PDB entry 3W98 | X-ray diffraction, 3.42 A resolution | chains D and J of the 10 polymer chains in the assembly

# Chain D
Protein: Histone H2B type 1-J
Source organism: Homo sapiens
UniProt: P06899 (H2B1J_HUMAN); residues 0-125 here correspond to UniProt positions 1-126 (UniProt number = residue number + 1)
Amino-acid sequence (129 residues; row label = number of the first residue in the row; numbers below 1 keep their minus sign (Gly-3 is residue -3)):
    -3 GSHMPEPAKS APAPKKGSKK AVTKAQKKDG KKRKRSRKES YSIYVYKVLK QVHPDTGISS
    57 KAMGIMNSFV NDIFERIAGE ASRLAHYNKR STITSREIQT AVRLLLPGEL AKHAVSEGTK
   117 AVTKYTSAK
Disordered / not traced: -3 to 29, 125
Sequence notes: expression tag (-3 to -1)
Swiss-Prot annotation at these positions:
  - modified residue: Pro1 (N-acetylproline), Glu2 (ADP-ribosyl glutamic acid), Lys5 (N6-(2-hydroxyisobutyryl)lysine), Ser6 (ADP-ribosylserine), Lys11 (N6-(beta-hydroxybutyryl)lysine), Lys12 (N6-(2-hydroxyisobutyryl)lysine), Ser14 (Phosphoserine), Lys15 (N6-acetyllysine), Lys16 (N6-(beta-hydroxybutyryl)lysine), Lys20 (N6-(2-hydroxyisobutyryl)lysine), Lys23 (N6-(2-hydroxyisobutyryl)lysine), Lys24 (N6-(2-hydroxyisobutyryl)lysine), Lys34 (N6-(2-hydroxyisobutyryl)lysine), Glu35 (PolyADP-ribosyl glutamic acid), Ser36 (Phosphoserine), Lys43 (N6-(2-hydroxyisobutyryl)lysine), Lys46 (N6-(2-hydroxyisobutyryl)lysine), Lys57 (N6,N6-dimethyllysine), Arg79 (Dimethylated arginine), Lys85 (N6,N6,N6-trimethyllysine) and 6 more in UniProt
  - glycosylation: Ser112 (O-linked (GlcNAc) serine)
  - cross-link (Glycyl lysine isopeptide (Lys-Gly)): Lys5 (interchain with G-Cter in SUMO2), Lys20 (interchain with G-Cter in SUMO2), Lys34 (interchain with G-Cter in ubiquitin), Lys120 (interchain with G-Cter in ubiquitin)

# Chain J
Molecule: 146-nt DNA strand
Sequence (146 nucleotides; numbered 147 to 292; the number before each row is that of its first residue):
   147 ATCAATATCC ACCTGCAGAT TCTACCAAAA GTGTATTTGG AAACTGCTCC ATCAAAAGGC
   207 ATGTTCAGCT GAATTCAGCT GAACATGCCT TTTGATGGAG CAGTTTCCAA ATACACTTTT
   267 GGTAGAATCT GCAGGTGGAT ATTGAT

# Interface between chain D and chain J
Contacting residue pairs (13; chain D residue first):
  Lys30(D) - DG192(J)  hydrogen bond to the sugar
  Arg31(D) - DA270(J)  hydrogen bond to the phosphate
  Arg31(D) - DG271(J)  salt bridge to the phosphate
  Ser32(D) - DA270(J)  phosphate contact
  Arg33(D) - DT269(J)  phosphate contact
  Arg33(D) - DA270(J)  phosphate contact
  Lys34(D) - DT269(J)  sugar contact
  Lys34(D) - DA270(J)  hydrogen bond to the phosphate
  Glu35(D) - DT269(J)  phosphate contact
  Ser36(D) - DT269(J)  hydrogen bond to the phosphate
  Ile39(D) - DG268(J)  sugar contact
  Ile39(D) - DT269(J)  phosphate contact
  Tyr40(D) - DG268(J)  hydrogen bond to the phosphate
Other interface residues (no listed pair), chain J (6 interface residues in all): DG267

# Overview
9 residues of chain D face 6 of chain J across their interface, with 5 hydrogen bonds and 1 salt bridge. Among
the polar pairs are Lys30(D)-DG192(J), Arg31(D)-DA270(J) and Lys34(D)-DA270(J).
Chain D is Histone H2B type 1-J (Homo sapiens) and chain J is a 146-nt DNA strand; the structure, Crystal
Structure of Human Nucleosome Core Particle lacking H3.1 N-terminal region, was determined by X-ray
diffraction together with 3W97 and 3W99 from the same study.
